Entry 4FAD (X-ray diffraction, 2.70 A resolution); this record covers chain A.

[Chain A]
Protein: Phosphatidylinositol 4,5-bisphosphate 3-kinase catalytic subunit gamma isoform
From: Homo sapiens
Notes: EC 2.7.1.153, 2.7.11.1
UniProt: P48736 (PK3CG_HUMAN); residue numbers follow UniProt; this construct covers 144-1102
Amino-acid sequence (966 residues; numbered 143 to 1108; the number before each row is that of its first residue):
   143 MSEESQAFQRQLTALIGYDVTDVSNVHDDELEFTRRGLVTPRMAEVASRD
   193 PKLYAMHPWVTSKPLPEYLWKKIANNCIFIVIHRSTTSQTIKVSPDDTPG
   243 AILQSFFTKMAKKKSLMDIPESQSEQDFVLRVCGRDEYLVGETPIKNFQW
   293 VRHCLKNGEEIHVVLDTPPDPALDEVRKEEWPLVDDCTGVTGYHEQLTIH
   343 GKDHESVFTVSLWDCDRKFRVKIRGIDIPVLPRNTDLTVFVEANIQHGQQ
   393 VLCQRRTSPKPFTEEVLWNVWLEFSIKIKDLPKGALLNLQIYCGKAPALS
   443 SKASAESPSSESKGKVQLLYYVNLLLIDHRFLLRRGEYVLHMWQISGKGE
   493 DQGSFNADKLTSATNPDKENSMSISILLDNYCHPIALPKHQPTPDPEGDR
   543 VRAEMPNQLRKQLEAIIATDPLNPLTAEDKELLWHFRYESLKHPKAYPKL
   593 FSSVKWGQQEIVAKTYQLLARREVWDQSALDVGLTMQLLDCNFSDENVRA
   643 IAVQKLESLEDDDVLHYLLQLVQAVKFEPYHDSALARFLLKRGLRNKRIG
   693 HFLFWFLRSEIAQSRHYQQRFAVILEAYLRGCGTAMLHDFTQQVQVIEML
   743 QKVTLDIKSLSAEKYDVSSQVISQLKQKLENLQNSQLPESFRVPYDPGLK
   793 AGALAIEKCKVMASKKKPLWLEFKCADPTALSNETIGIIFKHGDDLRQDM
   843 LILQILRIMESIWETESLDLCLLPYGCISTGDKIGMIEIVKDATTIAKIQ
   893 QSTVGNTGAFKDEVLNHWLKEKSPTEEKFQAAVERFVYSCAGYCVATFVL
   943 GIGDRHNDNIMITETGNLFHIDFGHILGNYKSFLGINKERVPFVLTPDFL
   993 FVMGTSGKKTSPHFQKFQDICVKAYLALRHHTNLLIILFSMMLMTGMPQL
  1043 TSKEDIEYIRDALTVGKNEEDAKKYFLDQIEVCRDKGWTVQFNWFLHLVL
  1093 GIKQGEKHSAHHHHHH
Unresolved in the structure: 143, 255-268, 323-352, 374-378, 436-457, 490-496, 523-526, 531-543, 754-759, 973-982, 1094-1108
Sequence notes: expression tag (143, 1103-1108)
Curated features (UniProtKB/Swiss-Prot):
  - region: V803 to K809 (G-loop), G943 to N951 (Catalytic loop), H962 to T988 (Activation loop)
  - binding site (ATP): G829 to L838, L864 to T872, F961 to L969
  - modified residue: T1024 (Phosphothreonine), S1101 (Phosphoserine)
  - natural variant: R1021 (R1021P: In IMD97), N1085 (N1085S: In IMD97)
  - mutagenesis: K833 (K833R: Loss of kinase activity. Loss of autophosphorylation. Reduced inflammatory reactions but no alterations in cardiac contractility), R947 (R947P: Abolishes protein and lipid kinase activity. Does not abolish interaction with GRK2), S1101 (S1101A/Q: Loss of autophosphorylation. No effect on phosphatidylinositol-4,5-bisphosphate 3-kinase activity)

[Overview]
UniProt lists 28 ATP-binding residues and 3 mutagenesis sites.
Chain A is Phosphatidylinositol 4,5-bisphosphate 3-kinase catalytic subunit gamma isoform (Homo sapiens); the
structure, Design and Synthesis of a Novel Pyrrolidinyl Pyrido Pyrimidinone Derivative as a Potent Inhibitor
of PI3Ka ..., was determined by X-ray diffraction, deposited together with 4FA6.
